8VKJ - chains A and B; structure by electron microscopy, 2.92 A resolution.

== Chain A (and B) ==
Name: Heparan-alpha-glucosaminide N-acetyltransferase
Organism: Homo sapiens
Notes: EC 2.3.1.78; engineered mutation(s): Isoform 2 with N-terminal truncation; chain B of this document is another copy of the same molecule, construct and numbering; everything in this record applies to it too
Reference sequence: Q68CP4 (HGNAT_HUMAN); residue numbers follow UniProt; this construct covers 1-663
Sequence (663 residues; numbered 1 to 663; the number before each row is that of its first residue):
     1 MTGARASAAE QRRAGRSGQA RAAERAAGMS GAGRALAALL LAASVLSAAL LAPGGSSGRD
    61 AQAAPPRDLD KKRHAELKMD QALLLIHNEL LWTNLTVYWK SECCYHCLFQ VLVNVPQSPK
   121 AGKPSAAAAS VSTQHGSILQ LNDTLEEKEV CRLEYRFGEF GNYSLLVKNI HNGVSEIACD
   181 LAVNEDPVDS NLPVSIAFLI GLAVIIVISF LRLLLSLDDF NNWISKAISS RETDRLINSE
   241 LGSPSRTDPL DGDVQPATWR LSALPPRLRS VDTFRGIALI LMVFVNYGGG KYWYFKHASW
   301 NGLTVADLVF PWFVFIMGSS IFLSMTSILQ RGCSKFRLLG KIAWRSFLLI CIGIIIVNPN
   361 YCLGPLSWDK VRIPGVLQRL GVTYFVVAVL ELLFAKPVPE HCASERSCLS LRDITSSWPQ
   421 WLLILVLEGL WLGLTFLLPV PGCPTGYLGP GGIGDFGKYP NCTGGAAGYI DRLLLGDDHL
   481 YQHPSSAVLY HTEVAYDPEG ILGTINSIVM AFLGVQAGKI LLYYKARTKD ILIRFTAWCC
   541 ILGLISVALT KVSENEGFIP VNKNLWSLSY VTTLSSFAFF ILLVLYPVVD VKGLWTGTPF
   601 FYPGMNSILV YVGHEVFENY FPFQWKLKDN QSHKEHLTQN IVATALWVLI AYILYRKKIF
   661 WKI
Disordered / not traced: 1-75, 172-175, 229-264 (chain B: 1-74, 171-176, 229-264, 401-406)
Disulfide bonds: Cys104-Cys107, Cys151-Cys179, Cys443-Cys462
Covalently attached groups: N-acetylglucosamine (NAG) linked to Asn94, Asn142, Asn162
Ligand contacts: acetyl coenzyme A (ACO): Arg267, Leu268, Arg269, Val271, Asp272, Arg275, Leu279, Met282, Val285, Asn286, His297, Ala306, Val309, Phe310, Phe313, Ile316, Met317, Ser320, Leu323, Ser324, Ile328, Lys341, Arg345, Leu349, Val376, Leu377, Leu380, Lys563, Ser607, Ile608, Tyr611, Lys662
What the authors report for this chain:
  - binding site for acetyl coenzyme A: Arg267, Arg275, Phe310, Phe313, Arg345
  - disease-associated variants - A82V, C104F, L141P, P311L, G452S, G452V, M510K, G514E, A517E, D590V (proposed by the authors, not directly observed)
  - disease-associated variants - A82V, C104F, L141P, I280R, G290R, N301K, G452S, G452V, S567C, S569L: decreased stability (proposed by the authors, not directly observed)
  - self-association interface (contacts with another copy of this molecule); pairs are residue here / residue on that copy: Cys362-Cys362, Tyr361
  - disease-associated variants - N286I, R372C, R372H, E499K: decreased catalytic activity (citing earlier work)
  - mutagenesis - N286A, N286D, N286Q, H297D, H297D/D307N: decreased catalytic activity

== Chain A / chain B interface ==
Residue-residue contacts (31; chain A residue first):
  Ile228(A) - Phe336(B)
  Ile355(A) - Phe621(B)  hydrophobic
  Ile355(A) - Pro622(B)
  Ile356(A) - Tyr620(B)  hydrophobic
  Tyr361(A) - Asn619(B)
  Tyr361(A) - Tyr620(B)  hydrophobic
  Tyr361(A) - Phe621(B)  hydrogen bond (side chain-backbone)
  Cys362(A) - Cys362(B)  hydrophobic
  Pro365(A) - Gln624(B)
  Pro365(A) - Trp625(B)
  Pro365(A) - Lys626(B)
  Leu366(A) - Phe621(B)  hydrophobic
  Leu366(A) - Trp625(B)
  Leu366(A) - Lys626(B)  hydrogen bond (backbone-backbone)
  Ser367(A) - Lys626(B)
  Val616(A) - Val616(B)  hydrophobic
  Val616(A) - Tyr620(B)
  Phe617(A) - Val616(B)  hydrophobic
  Asn619(A) - Tyr361(B)
  Tyr620(A) - Ile356(B)  hydrophobic
  Tyr620(A) - Tyr361(B)  hydrophobic
  Tyr620(A) - Val616(B)
  Phe621(A) - Ile355(B)  hydrophobic
  Phe621(A) - Tyr361(B)  hydrogen bond (backbone-side chain)
  Phe621(A) - Leu366(B)  hydrophobic
  Gln624(A) - Pro365(B)
  Trp625(A) - Pro365(B)
  Trp625(A) - Leu366(B)
  Lys626(A) - Pro365(B)
  Lys626(A) - Leu366(B)  hydrogen bond (backbone-backbone)
  Lys626(A) - Ser367(B)
Other interface residues (no listed pair), chain A (18 interface residues in all): Phe336, Pro622
Other interface residues (no listed pair), chain B (18 interface residues in all): Ile228, Phe617

== In short ==
The chain A/chain B interface involves 18 residues from each chain, with 4 hydrogen bonds. Among the polar
pairs are Tyr361(A)-Phe621(B) and Leu366(A)-Lys626(B). From the paper: a binding site for acetyl coenzyme A at
Arg267(A), Arg275(A) and Phe310(A) among others; A82V, C104F and L141P of chain A, among others, reduce
stability; 19 substitutions were tested in all.
Chain A and chain B are both Heparan-alpha-glucosaminide N-acetyltransferase (Homo sapiens); the structure,
Cryo-EM structure of human HGSNAT bound with Acetyl-CoA, was determined by electron microscopy, deposited
together with 8VLG, 8VLI, 8VLU, 8VLV and 8VLY.
